PDB entry 6VM4 | electron microscopy, 7.08 A resolution (low resolution: residue-level contacts below are approximate; hydrogen-bond / salt-bridge calls are withheld) | chains Q and P of the 26 polymer chains in the assembly

[Chain Q (and P)]
Molecule: ATP synthase subunit c, chloroplastic
Source organism: Spinacia oleracea
Notes: chain P of this document is another copy of the same molecule, construct and numbering; everything in this record applies to it too
UniProt: P69447 (ATPH_SPIOL); numbering as in UniProt (aligned over 1-81)
Sequence (81 residues; row label = number of the first residue in the row):
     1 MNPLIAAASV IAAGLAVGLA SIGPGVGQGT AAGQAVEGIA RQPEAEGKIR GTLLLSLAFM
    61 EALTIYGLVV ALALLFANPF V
Not modelled in the structure: 1-2
UniProt features mapped onto this chain:
  - site: Glu61 (Reversibly protonated during proton transport)
  - modified residue: Met1 (N-formylmethionine)

[Interface between chain Q and chain P]
Pairs across the interface (10; chain Q residue first):
  Val10(Q) - Phe80(P)
  Gly14(Q) - Ala16(P)
  Ser21(Q) - Leu63(P)
  Ile22(Q) - Pro24(P)
  Val26(Q) - Gly23(P)
  Gly29(Q) - Gly27(P)
  Gly29(Q) - Ala31(P)
  Ala32(Q) - Ser56(P)
  Glu37(Q) - Gln34(P)
  Ala40(Q) - Gln42(P)
Also at the interface, not in a pair above, chain Q (16 interface residues in all): Ala6, Ala7, Ile11, Gly18, Gly25, Gly33, Val36
Also at the interface, not in a pair above, chain P (17 interface residues in all): Ile5, Ala12, Leu19, Ala20, Ala35, Gly38, Ile39

[In short]
Chain Q and chain P form an interface of 16 and 17 residues respectively.
Both chains are ATP synthase subunit c, chloroplastic (Spinacia oleracea). Entry 6VM4 (Chloroplast ATP
synthase (C2, CF1FO)) was determined by electron microscopy together with 6VM1, 6VMB, 6VMD, 6VMG, 6VOF, 6VOG
and 8 further entries from the same study.
